Entry 5MBL (X-ray diffraction, 1.81 A resolution); this record covers chains A and B.

== Chain A ==
Molecule: Cathepsin B
Organism: Homo sapiens
Notes: EC 3.4.22.1
UniProt: P07858 (CATB_HUMAN); residues 0-255 here correspond to UniProt positions 78-333 (UniProt number = residue number + 78)
Sequence (256 residues; each row starts with the number of its first residue; numbering starts at 0):
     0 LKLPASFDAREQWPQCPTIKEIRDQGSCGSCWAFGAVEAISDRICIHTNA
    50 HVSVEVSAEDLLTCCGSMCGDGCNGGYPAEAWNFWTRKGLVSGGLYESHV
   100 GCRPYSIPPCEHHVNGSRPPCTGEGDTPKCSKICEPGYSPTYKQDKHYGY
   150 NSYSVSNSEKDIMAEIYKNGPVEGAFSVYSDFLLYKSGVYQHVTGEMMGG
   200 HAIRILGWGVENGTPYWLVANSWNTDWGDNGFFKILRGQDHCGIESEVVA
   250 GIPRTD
Unresolved in the structure: 0
Modified / non-standard residues: Cys-30 (S-methyl-thio-cysteine; SCH)
Curated features (UniProtKB/Swiss-Prot):
  - active site: Cys-30, His-200, Asn-220
  - modified residue: Lys-142 (N6-acetyllysine)
  - glycosylation: Asn-114 (N-linked (GlcNAc...) asparagine)
Disulfides: Cys-15/Cys-44, Cys-27/Cys-72, Cys-63/Cys-129, Cys-64/Cys-68, Cys-101/Cys-133, Cys-109/Cys-120

== Chain B ==
Molecule: DARPin 81
Organism: synthetic construct
Notes: antibody fragment or engineered binder
Sequence (171 residues; each row starts with the number of its first residue):
   251 MRGSHHHHHHGSDLGKKLLDAASAGQDDEVRILMANGADVNASNSYGRTP
   301 LHAAANGHLEIVDVLLAYGADVNASDQWGYTPLHLAAAEGHLEIVVVLLA
   351 NGADVNASSKRGNTPLHVAAQSGHLEIADVLLAHGADINANDYNGKTPFD
   401 LAIDNGNADIAEVLQKAAKLN
Unresolved in the structure: 251-255, 421

== How chain A and chain B interact ==
Contacting residue pairs (41):
  Ser-66(A) / Arg-298(B)  hydrogen bond (backbone-side chain)
  Ser-66(A) / Leu-335(B)
  Ser-66(A) / Ala-338(B)
  Met-67(A) / Arg-298(B)  hydrogen bond (backbone-side chain)
  Met-67(A) / His-302(B)
  Met-67(A) / Asn-306(B)
  Met-67(A) / Leu-335(B)  hydrophobic
  Met-67(A) / Glu-339(B)
  Gly-69(A) / Trp-328(B)
  Gly-69(A) / Tyr-330(B)
  Asp-70(A) / Trp-328(B)
  Asp-70(A) / Tyr-330(B)  hydrogen bond
  Asp-70(A) / Arg-361(B)  salt bridge
  Asn-73(A) / Trp-328(B)
  Asn-73(A) / Arg-361(B)  hydrogen bond
  Gly-74(A) / Trp-328(B)
  Gly-75(A) / Tyr-296(B)
  Gly-75(A) / Trp-328(B)
  Tyr-76(A) / Asn-294(B)  hydrogen bond
  Tyr-76(A) / Tyr-296(B)  hydrophobic
  Tyr-76(A) / Arg-298(B)
  Tyr-76(A) / Trp-328(B)  hydrophobic
  Pro-77(A) / Tyr-296(B)
  Glu-79(A) / Arg-298(B)
  Glu-79(A) / Ala-303(B)
  Glu-79(A) / Asn-306(B)
  Asn-82(A) / Ser-273(B)
  Asn-82(A) / Asn-306(B)
  Arg-86(A) / Ser-273(B)  hydrogen bond (side chain-backbone)
  Arg-86(A) / Ala-274(B)
  Arg-86(A) / Asn-306(B)
  Arg-86(A) / His-308(B)
  Tyr-152(A) / Asp-270(B)
  Ser-153(A) / Asp-270(B)  hydrogen bond (backbone-side chain)
  Val-154(A) / Lys-266(B)
  Ser-155(A) / Asp-263(B)  hydrogen bond
  Asn-156(A) / Lys-266(B)
  Ala-174(A) / Tyr-296(B)
  Ser-245(A) / Lys-266(B)  hydrogen bond (backbone-side chain)
  Glu-246(A) / Asn-294(B)
  Glu-246(A) / Ser-295(B)  hydrogen bond (side chain-backbone)
Also at the interface, not in a pair above, chain A (21 interface residues in all): Cys-64
Also at the interface, not in a pair above, chain B (20 interface residues in all): Gly-275

== Summary ==
21 residues of chain A and 20 residues of chain B are in contact; the contacts include 10 hydrogen bonds and 1
salt bridge. Among the polar pairs are Asp-70(A)/Arg-361(B), Ser-66(A)/Arg-298(B) and Met-67(A)/Arg-298(B).
Curated annotation (UniProt) lists 3 active-site residues on chain A.
Chain A is Cathepsin B (Homo sapiens) and chain B is DARPin 81 (synthetic construct); the structure, Cathepsin
B in complex with DARPin 81, was determined by X-ray diffraction.
